1M1N - chains B and C of the 4 polymer chains in the assembly; structure by X-ray diffraction, 1.16 A resolution.

# Chain B
Protein: Nitrogenase molybdenum-iron protein beta chain
Source organism: Azotobacter vinelandii
Notes: EC 1.18.6.1
Reference sequence: P07329 (NIFK_AZOVI); residues 2-523 here correspond to UniProt positions 1-522 (UniProt number = residue number - 1)
Amino-acid sequence (522 residues; row label = number of the first residue in the row):
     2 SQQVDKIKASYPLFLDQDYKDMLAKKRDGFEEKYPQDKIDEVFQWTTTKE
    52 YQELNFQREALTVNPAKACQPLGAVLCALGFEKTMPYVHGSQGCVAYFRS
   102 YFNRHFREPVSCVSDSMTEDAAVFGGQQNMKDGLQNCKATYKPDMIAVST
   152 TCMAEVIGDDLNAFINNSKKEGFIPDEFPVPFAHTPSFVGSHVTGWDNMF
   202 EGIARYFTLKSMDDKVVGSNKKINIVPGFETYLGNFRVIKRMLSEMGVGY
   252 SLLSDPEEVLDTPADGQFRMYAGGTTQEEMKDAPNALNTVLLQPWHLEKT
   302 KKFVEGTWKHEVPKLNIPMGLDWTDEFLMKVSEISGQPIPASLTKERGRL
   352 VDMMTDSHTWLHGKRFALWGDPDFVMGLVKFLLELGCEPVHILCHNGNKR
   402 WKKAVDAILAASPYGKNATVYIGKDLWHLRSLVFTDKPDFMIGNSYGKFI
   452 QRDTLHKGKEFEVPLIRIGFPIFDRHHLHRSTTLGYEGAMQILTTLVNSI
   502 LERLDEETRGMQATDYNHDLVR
Metal / ion sites: fe(8)-S(7) cluster Fe: C70, C95, C153 (shared with 3 residues of chain A); Ca2+ site 1: R108, E109 (shared with 2 residues of chain D); Ca2+ site 2: D353, D357 (shared with 2 residues of chain D)
Small-molecule neighbours: fe(8)-S(7) cluster (CLF): C70, P72, S92, G94, C95, Y98, F99, T152, C153, S188

# Chain C
Protein: Nitrogenase molybdenum-iron protein alpha chain
Source organism: Azotobacter vinelandii
Notes: EC 1.18.6.1
Reference sequence: P07328 (NIFD_AZOVI); residues 2-492 here correspond to UniProt positions 1-491 (UniProt number = residue number - 1)
Amino-acid sequence (491 residues; numbered 2 to 492; the number before each row is that of its first residue):
     2 TGMSREEVESLIQEVLEVYPEKARKDRNKHLAVNDPAVTQSKKCIISNKK
    52 SQPGLMTIRGCAYAGSKGVVWGPIKDMIHISHGPVGCGQYSRAGRRNYYI
   102 GTTGVNAFVTMNFTSDFQEKDIVFGGDKKLAKLIDEVETLFPLNKGISVQ
   152 SECPIGLIGDDIESVSKVKGAELSKTIVPVRCEGFRGVSQSLGHHIANDA
   202 VRDWVLGKRDEDTTFASTPYDVAIIGDYNIGGDAWSSRILLEEMGLRCVA
   252 QWSGDGSISEIELTPKVKLNLVHCYRSMNYISRHMEEKYGIPWMEYNFFG
   302 PTKTIESLRAIAAKFDESIQKKCEEVIAKYKPEWEAVVAKYRPRLEGKRV
   352 MLYIGGLRPRHVIGAYEDLGMEVVGTGYEFAHNDDYDRTMKEMGDSTLLY
   402 DDVTGYEFEEFVKRIKPDLIGSGIKEKFIFQKMGIPFREMHSWDYSGPYH
   452 GFDGFAIFARDMDMTLNNPCWKKLQAPWEASEGAEKVAASA
Disordered / not traced: 2-3, 481-492
Metal / ion sites: fe(8)-S(7) cluster Fe: C62, C88, C154 (shared with 3 residues of chain D); fe(7)-mo-S(9)-n cluster Fe near C275 (its only coordinating residue here)
Small-molecule neighbours:
  - fe(7)-mo-S(9)-n cluster (CFN): V70, R96, H195, Y229, I231, C275, R277, S278, I355, G356, G357, L358, R359, P360, F381, M441, H442
  - fe(8)-S(7) cluster (CLF): C62, Y64, P85, G87, C88, Y91, E153, C154, G185
  - 3-hydroxy-3-carboxy-adipic acid (HCA): A65, G95, R96, Q191, G424, I425, K426, E440, H442

# Chain B / chain C interface
Residue-residue contacts (47):
  L322(B) - K474(C)
  D323(B) - K474(C)  salt bridge
  D326(B) - P478(C)
  D326(B) - W479(C)
  M330(B) - P478(C)  hydrophobic
  M330(B) - W479(C)  hydrophobic
  I340(B) - W479(C)  hydrophobic
  T345(B) - W479(C)  hydrogen bond
  R348(B) - K474(C)  hydrogen bond (side chain-backbone)
  R348(B) - L475(C)
  R348(B) - Q476(C)
  R348(B) - A477(C)
  R348(B) - P478(C)
  R348(B) - W479(C)
  V352(B) - K474(C)
  V352(B) - L475(C)  hydrophobic
  D353(B) - K433(C)  salt bridge
  T356(B) - Q432(C)  hydrogen bond
  T356(B) - W472(C)
  D357(B) - F429(C)
  D357(B) - Q432(C)  hydrogen bond
  H359(B) - T466(C)  hydrogen bond
  H359(B) - N469(C)
  T360(B) - R439(C)
  T360(B) - M465(C)
  T360(B) - T466(C)
  W361(B) - Y446(C)  hydrophobic
  H363(B) - M465(C)
  H363(B) - N469(C)
  E385(B) - P470(C)
  E385(B) - K474(C)  salt bridge
  Y415(B) - P470(C)
  Y487(B) - W479(C)
  M512(B) - T103(C)
  M512(B) - T104(C)
  Q513(B) - I101(C)
  Q513(B) - G102(C)
  Q513(B) - T103(C)  hydrogen bond
  Y517(B) - Y99(C)
  Y517(B) - Y100(C)
  N518(B) - Y99(C)  hydrogen bond
  D520(B) - R97(C)  salt bridge
  D520(B) - Y99(C)  hydrogen bond
  L521(B) - R93(C)
  L521(B) - A94(C)  hydrophobic
  V522(B) - Y446(C)
  R523(B) - Y446(C)
Other interface residues (no listed pair), chain B (30 interface residues in all): M355, L384, G387, D516
Other interface residues (no listed pair), chain C (28 interface residues in all): N107, W236, C471

# Overview
Chain B and chain C form an interface of 30 and 28 residues respectively; the contacts include 8 hydrogen
bonds and 4 salt bridges. Polar contacts include D323(B)-K474(C), D353(B)-K433(C) and E385(B)-K474(C). Bound
to chain B: fe(8)-S(7) cluster.
Here chain B is Nitrogenase molybdenum-iron protein beta chain and chain C is Nitrogenase molybdenum-iron
protein alpha chain, both from Azotobacter vinelandii. Entry 1M1N (Nitrogenase MoFe protein from Azotobacter
vinelandii) was determined by X-ray diffraction.
